Entry 4TU9 (X-ray diffraction, 1.99 A resolution); this record covers chains A and P of the 4 polymer chains in the assembly.

== Chain A ==
Protein: Splicing factor U2AF 65 kDa subunit
Organism: Homo sapiens
UniProtKB: P26368 (U2AF2_HUMAN); residue numbers follow UniProt; this construct covers 148-237, 258-336
Chain sequence (174 residues; row label = number of the first residue in the row; note: 20 numbers in that range are skipped by the numbering (no residue carries them; nothing is unmodelled there)):
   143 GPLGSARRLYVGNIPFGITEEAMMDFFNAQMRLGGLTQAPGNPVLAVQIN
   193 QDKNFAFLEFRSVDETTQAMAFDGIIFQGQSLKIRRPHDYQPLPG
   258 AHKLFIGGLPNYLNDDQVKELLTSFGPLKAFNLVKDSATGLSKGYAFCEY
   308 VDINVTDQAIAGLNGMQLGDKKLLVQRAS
Construct notes: expression tag (143-147)
Small-molecule neighbours:
  - 1,4-diethylene dioxide (DIO), molecule 1: Pro-144, Leu-145, Gly-146, Ala-148, Tyr-232, Gln-233, Pro-234, Leu-235
  - 1,4-diethylene dioxide (DIO), molecule 2: Asn-268, Tyr-269, Leu-270, Asn-271, Lys-292, Gly-297, Leu-298, Ser-299
  - 1,4-diethylene dioxide (DIO), molecule 3: Lys-276, Leu-285, Lys-286, Ala-287, Phe-288
Curated features (UniProtKB/Swiss-Prot):
  - modified residue: Lys-276 (5-hydroxylysine), Ser-294 (Phosphoserine)
  - natural variant: Arg-149 (R149W: In DEVDFB)
Reported in the primary citation:
  - binding site for the 7-nt DNA strand (chain P): Arg-150, Phe-199, Asp-231
  - mutagenesis - D231V: increased binding to NF1 Py tract
  - mutagenesis - D231V: increased binding to NF1(U3 > A) and RP2(U4 > A) Py tracts

== Chain P ==
Molecule: 7-nt DNA strand
Sequence (7 nucleotides; each row starts with the number of its first residue):
     1 UUUUUGU
Disordered / not traced: 7
Modified positions: BRU (5-bromo-2'-deoxyuridine-5'-monophosphate) at position 5

== Chain A / chain P interface ==
Contacting residue pairs (19):
  Arg-150(A) / DG6(P)  hydrogen bond to the base
  Tyr-152(A) / DU4(P)  hydrogen bond to the phosphate
  Tyr-152(A) / BRU_5(P)  stacking on the base
  Gly-154(A) / DU4(P)  phosphate contact
  Lys-195(A) / DU4(P)  hydrogen bond to the base
  Lys-195(A) / BRU_5(P)  salt bridge to the phosphate
  Asn-196(A) / DU4(P)  base contact
  Phe-197(A) / BRU_5(P)  sugar contact
  Phe-199(A) / BRU_5(P)  base contact
  Phe-199(A) / DG6(P)  sugar contact
  Lys-225(A) / DU3(P)  salt bridge to the phosphate
  Lys-225(A) / DU4(P)  salt bridge to the phosphate
  Arg-227(A) / BRU_5(P)  base contact
  Arg-228(A) / BRU_5(P)  hydrogen bond to the base
  Pro-229(A) / BRU_5(P)  base contact
  Pro-229(A) / DG6(P)  base contact
  His-230(A) / BRU_5(P)  stacking on the base
  His-230(A) / DG6(P)  hydrogen bond to the base
  Asp-231(A) / DG6(P)  hydrogen bond to the base
Interface residues without a listed pair, chain A (15 interface residues in all): Ser-147, Asp-194

== Overview ==
Chain A and chain P form an interface of 15 and 4 residues respectively; the contacts include 6 hydrogen
bonds, 3 salt bridges and 2 aromatic stacking contacts. Polar contacts include Arg-150(A)/DG6(P),
Lys-195(A)/DU4(P) and Arg-228(A)/BRU_5(P). From the paper: a binding site for the 7-nt DNA strand (chain P) at
Arg-150(A), Phe-199(A) and Asp-231(A); D231V of chain A increases binding to NF1 Py tract.
Here chain A is Splicing factor U2AF 65 kDa subunit (Homo sapiens) and chain P is a 7-nt DNA strand. Entry
4TU9 (Structure of U2AF65 variant with BRU5G6 DNA) was determined by X-ray diffraction, deposited together
with 4TU7 and 4TU8.
